9E1Y - chains A and J of the 10 polymer chains in the assembly; structure by electron microscopy, 2.60 A resolution.

[Chain A]
Name: Histone H3.2
From: Xenopus laevis
UniProtKB: P84233 (H32_XENLA); residues 0-135 here correspond to UniProt positions 1-136 (UniProt number = residue number + 1)
Chain sequence (136 residues; numbered 0 to 135; the number before each row is that of its first residue; numbering starts at 0):
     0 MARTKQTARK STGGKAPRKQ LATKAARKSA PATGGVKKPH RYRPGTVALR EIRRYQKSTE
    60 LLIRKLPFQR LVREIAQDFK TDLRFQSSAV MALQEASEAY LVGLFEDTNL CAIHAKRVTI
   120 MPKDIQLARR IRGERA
Not modelled in the structure: 0-36, 134-135
UniProt features mapped onto this chain:
  - modified residue: Arg2 (Asymmetric dimethylarginine), Thr3 (Phosphothreonine), Lys4 (Allysine), Gln5 (5-glutamyl dopamine), Thr6 (Phosphothreonine), Arg8 (Citrulline), Lys9 (N6,N6,N6-trimethyllysine), Ser10 (ADP-ribosylserine), Thr11 (Phosphothreonine), Lys14 (N6-(2-hydroxyisobutyryl)lysine), Arg17 (Asymmetric dimethylarginine), Lys18 (N6-(2-hydroxyisobutyryl)lysine), Lys23 (N6-(2-hydroxyisobutyryl)lysine), Arg26 (Citrulline), Lys27 (N6,N6,N6-trimethyllysine), Ser28 (ADP-ribosylserine), Lys36 (N6,N6,N6-trimethyllysine), Lys37 (N6-methyllysine), Tyr41 (Phosphotyrosine), Lys56 (N6,N6,N6-trimethyllysine) and 8 more in UniProt
  - lipidation: Cys110 (S-palmitoyl cysteine)

[Chain J]
Molecule: 153-nt DNA strand
Sequence (153 nucleotides; numbered -76 to 76; the number before each row is that of its first residue; numbers below 1 keep their minus sign (DG-76 is residue -76)):
   -76 GCCCTGGAGA ATCCCGGTGC CGAGGCCGCT CAATTGGTCG TAGACAGCTC TAGCACCGCT
   -16 TAAACGCACG TACGCGCTGT CCCCCGCGTT TTAACCGCCA AGGGGATTAC TCCCTAGTCT
    44 CCAGGCACGT GTCAGATATA TACATCCTGT GCA

[Chain A / chain J interface]
Residue-residue contacts (18; chain A residue first):
  Lys37(A) - DG72(J)  salt bridge to the phosphate
  Arg40(A) - DC70(J)  sugar contact
  Tyr41(A) - DC69(J)  phosphate contact
  Tyr41(A) - DC70(J)  phosphate contact
  Arg42(A) - DA-5(J)  salt bridge to the phosphate
  Arg42(A) - DC70(J)  salt bridge to the phosphate
  Pro43(A) - DA-5(J)  phosphate contact
  Thr45(A) - DC70(J)  hydrogen bond to the phosphate
  Arg72(A) - DC-23(J)  salt bridge to the phosphate
  Arg83(A) - DC-23(J)  phosphate contact
  Phe84(A) - DG-24(J)  sugar contact
  Phe84(A) - DC-23(J)  hydrogen bond to the phosphate
  Gln85(A) - DG-24(J)  phosphate contact
  Ser86(A) - DG-24(J)  hydrogen bond to the phosphate
  Arg116(A) - DG-3(J)  phosphate contact
  Val117(A) - DG-3(J)  hydrogen bond to the phosphate
  Thr118(A) - DG-3(J)  hydrogen bond to the phosphate
  Met120(A) - DC-2(J)  phosphate contact
Interface residues without a listed pair, chain A (20 interface residues in all): His39, Arg63, Leu82, Lys115, Lys122
Interface residues without a listed pair, chain J (12 interface residues in all): DA-14, DA-13, DC-4, DT71

[Overview]
Chain A and chain J form an interface of 20 and 12 residues respectively, with 5 hydrogen bonds and 4 salt
bridges. Among the polar pairs are Thr45(A)-DC70(J), Phe84(A)-DC-23(J) and Ser86(A)-DG-24(J).
Chain A is Histone H3.2 (Xenopus laevis) and chain J is a 153-nt DNA strand; the structure, Empty Nucleosome
with 601 widom sequence, was determined by electron microscopy.
